PDB entry 9U50 | X-ray diffraction, 1.87 A resolution | chain A

Chain A:
Name: Isoform 2B of GTPase KRas
Organism: Homo sapiens
Notes: EC 3.6.5.2
Reference sequence: P01116 (RASK_HUMAN), isoform P01116-2; residues 1-169 here = UniProt positions 1-169
Sequence (175 residues; row label = number of the first residue in the row; numbers below 1 keep their minus sign (Gly-5 is residue -5)):
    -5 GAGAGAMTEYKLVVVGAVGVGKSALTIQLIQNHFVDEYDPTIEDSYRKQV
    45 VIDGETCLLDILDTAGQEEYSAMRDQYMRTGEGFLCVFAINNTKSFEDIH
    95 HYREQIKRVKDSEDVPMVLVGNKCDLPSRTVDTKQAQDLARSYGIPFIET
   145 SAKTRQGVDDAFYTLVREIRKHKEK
Disordered / not traced: -5 to 0, 169
Differences from the reference sequence: expression tag (-5 to 0); variant Val12 (Gly in P01116)
Metal / ion sites: Mg2+: Ser17 (together with GDP)
Small-molecule neighbours:
  - A1EN3 ((3R)-1-[2-[[(8S)-6-[bis(fluoranyl)methylidene]-2,3,5,7-tetrahydro-1H-pyrrolizin-8-yl]methoxy]-7-(8-ethynyl-7-fluoranyl-3-oxidanyl-naphthalen-1-yl)-8-fluoranyl-pyrido[4,3-d]pyrimidin-4-yl]-3-methyl-piperidin-3-ol): Val9, Gly10, Val12, Lys16, Thr58, Ala59, Gly60, Gln61, Glu62, Glu63, Tyr64, Ser65, Arg68, Asp69, Met72, Lys88, Asp92, His95, Tyr96, Gln99, Ile100, Arg102, Val103
  - GDP (guanosine-5'-diphosphate): Ala11, Val12, Gly13, Val14, Gly15, Lys16, Ser17, Ala18, Phe28, Val29, Asp30, Tyr32, Asn116, Lys117, Asp119, Leu120, Ser145, Ala146, Lys147
Curated features (UniProtKB/Swiss-Prot):
  - motif: Tyr32 to Tyr40 (Effector region)
  - binding site (GTP): Gly10, Ala11, Gly13 to Ala18, Val29 to Thr35, Ala59, Gly60, Asn116 to Asp119
  - modified residue: Met1 (N-acetylmethionine), Thr2 (N-acetylthreonine), Lys104 (N6-acetyllysine)
  - glycosylation: Thr35 (Microbial infection: O-linked (Glc) threonine)
  - natural variant: Lys5 (K5E: In NS3; K5N: In GASC), Gly10 (G10GG: In AML), Val12 (G12V: In GASC; this construct carries the variant), Gly13 (G13D: In GASC, JMML and OES; G13R: In pylocytic astrocytoma), Val14 (V14I: In NS3), Leu19 (L19F: In OES), Gln22 (Q22E: In CFC2; Q22R: In NS3), Pro34 (P34L: In NS3; P34Q: In NS3; P34R: In CFC2), Ile36 (I36M: In NS3), Thr58 (T58I: In NS3), Ala59 (A59T: In GASC), Gly60 (G60R: In CFC2; G60S: In NS3), 8 further natural variant entries in UniProt
  - mutagenesis: Asp38 (D38A: Decreased interaction with MAPKAP1/SIN1), Tyr40 (Y40A: Decreased interaction with MAPKAP1/SIN1), Gln61 (Q61L: Promotes GTP binding)

Overview:
Chain A binds compound A1EN3 and GDP. Curated annotation (UniProt) lists 21 GTP-binding residues and 3
mutagenesis sites.
Chain A is Isoform 2B of GTPase KRas (Homo sapiens); the structure, GDP-bound KRAS G12V in complex with
MCB-294, was determined by X-ray diffraction (same publication as 9U5T and 9USB).
